PDB entry 8U7T | electron microscopy, 3.30 A resolution | chains B and C of the 7 polymer chains in the assembly

# Chain B
Molecule: Cell division control protein 48
From: Saccharomyces cerevisiae
Notes: EC 3.6.4.6
UniProtKB: P25694 (CDC48_YEAST); the construct lacks a stretch of the UniProt sequence, so the offset changes along the chain: 779-1218 = UniProt 1-440; 1219-1493 = UniProt 448-722; 1494-1581 = UniProt 748-835
Sequence (835 residues; each row starts with the number of its first residue; a row labelled like 1218A-1218G holds insertion residues (1218A, then the next letters in order)):
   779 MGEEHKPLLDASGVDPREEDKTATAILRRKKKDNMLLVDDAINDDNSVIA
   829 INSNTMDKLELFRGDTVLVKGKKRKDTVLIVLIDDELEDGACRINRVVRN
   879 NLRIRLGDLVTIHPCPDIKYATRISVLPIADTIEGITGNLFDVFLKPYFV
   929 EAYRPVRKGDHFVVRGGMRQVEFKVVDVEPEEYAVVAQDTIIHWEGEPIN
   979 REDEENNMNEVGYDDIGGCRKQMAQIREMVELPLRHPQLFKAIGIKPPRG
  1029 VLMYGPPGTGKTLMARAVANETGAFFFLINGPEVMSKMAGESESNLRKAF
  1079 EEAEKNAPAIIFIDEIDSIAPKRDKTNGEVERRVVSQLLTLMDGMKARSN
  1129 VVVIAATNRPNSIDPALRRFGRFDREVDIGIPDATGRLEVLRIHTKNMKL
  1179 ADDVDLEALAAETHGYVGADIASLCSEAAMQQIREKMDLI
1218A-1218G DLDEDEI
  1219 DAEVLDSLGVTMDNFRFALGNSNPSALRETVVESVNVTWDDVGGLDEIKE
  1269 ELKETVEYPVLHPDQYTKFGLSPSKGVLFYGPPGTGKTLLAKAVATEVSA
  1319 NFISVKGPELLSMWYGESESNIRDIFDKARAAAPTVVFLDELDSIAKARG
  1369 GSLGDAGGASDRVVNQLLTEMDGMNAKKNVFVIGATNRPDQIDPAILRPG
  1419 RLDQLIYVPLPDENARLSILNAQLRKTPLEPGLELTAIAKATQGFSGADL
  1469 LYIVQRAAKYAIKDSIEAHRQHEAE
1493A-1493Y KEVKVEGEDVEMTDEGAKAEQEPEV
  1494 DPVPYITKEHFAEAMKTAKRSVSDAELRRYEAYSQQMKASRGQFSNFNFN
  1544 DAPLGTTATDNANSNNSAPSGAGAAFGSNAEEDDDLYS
Unresolved in the structure: 779-988, 1218A-1218G, 1493A-1493Y, 1538-1581
Bound ions: Mg2+ site 1: Thr1040 (together with 08T); Mg2+ site 2: Thr1306 (together with 08T)
Ligand contacts:
  - 08T ([[[(2R,3S,4R,5R)-5-(6-aminopurin-9-yl)-3,4-bis(oxidanyl)oxolan-2-yl]methoxy-oxidanyl-phosphoryl]oxy-oxidanyl-phosphoryl]oxy-tris(fluoranyl)beryllium), molecule 1: Asp993, Gly995, Pro1034, Pro1035, Gly1036, Thr1037, Gly1038, Lys1039, Thr1040, Leu1041, Arg1044, Glu1093, Asn1136, Val1168, His1172, Gly1196, Ala1197
  - 08T, molecule 2: Asp1259, Val1260, Gly1261, Leu1263, Pro1301, Gly1302, Thr1303, Gly1304, Lys1305, Thr1306, Leu1307, Glu1359, Asn1405, Ile1437, Gln1441, Gly1465, Ala1466, Leu1469
  - 08T, molecule 3: Asp1390, Arg1416, Arg1419
Curated features (UniProtKB/Swiss-Prot):
  - binding site (ATP): Pro1035 to Leu1041, Asn1136, His1172, Gly1302 to Leu1307
  - modified residue: Ser1243 (Phosphoserine), Ser1290 (Phosphoserine), Thr1493M (Phosphothreonine), Ser1516 (Phosphoserine)
  - cross-link (Glycyl lysine isopeptide (Lys-Gly)): Lys1083 (interchain with G-Cter in ubiquitin), Lys1100 (interchain with G-Cter in ubiquitin), Lys1124 (interchain with G-Cter in ubiquitin), Lys1293 (interchain with G-Cter in ubiquitin), Lys1310 (interchain with G-Cter in ubiquitin), Lys1365 (interchain with G-Cter in ubiquitin), Lys1444 (interchain with G-Cter in ubiquitin)

# Chain C
Molecule: Cell division control protein 48
From: Saccharomyces cerevisiae
Notes: EC 3.6.4.6
UniProtKB: P25694 (CDC48_YEAST); the construct lacks a stretch of the UniProt sequence, so the offset changes along the chain: 1334-2055 = UniProt 1-722; 2056-2143 = UniProt 748-835
Sequence (835 residues; numbered 1334 to 2143 plus 25 insertion-coded residues; the number before each row is that of its first residue; a row labelled like 2055A-2055Y holds insertion residues (2055A, then the next letters in order)):
  1334 MGEEHKPLLDASGVDPREEDKTATAILRRKKKDNMLLVDDAINDDNSVIA
  1384 INSNTMDKLELFRGDTVLVKGKKRKDTVLIVLIDDELEDGACRINRVVRN
  1434 NLRIRLGDLVTIHPCPDIKYATRISVLPIADTIEGITGNLFDVFLKPYFV
  1484 EAYRPVRKGDHFVVRGGMRQVEFKVVDVEPEEYAVVAQDTIIHWEGEPIN
  1534 REDEENNMNEVGYDDIGGCRKQMAQIREMVELPLRHPQLFKAIGIKPPRG
  1584 VLMYGPPGTGKTLMARAVANETGAFFFLINGPEVMSKMAGESESNLRKAF
  1634 EEAEKNAPAIIFIDEIDSIAPKRDKTNGEVERRVVSQLLTLMDGMKARSN
  1684 VVVIAATNRPNSIDPALRRFGRFDREVDIGIPDATGRLEVLRIHTKNMKL
  1734 ADDVDLEALAAETHGYVGADIASLCSEAAMQQIREKMDLIDLDEDEIDAE
  1784 VLDSLGVTMDNFRFALGNSNPSALRETVVESVNVTWDDVGGLDEIKEELK
  1834 ETVEYPVLHPDQYTKFGLSPSKGVLFYGPPGTGKTLLAKAVATEVSANFI
  1884 SVKGPELLSMWYGESESNIRDIFDKARAAAPTVVFLDELDSIAKARGGSL
  1934 GDAGGASDRVVNQLLTEMDGMNAKKNVFVIGATNRPDQIDPAILRPGRLD
  1984 QLIYVPLPDENARLSILNAQLRKTPLEPGLELTAIAKATQGFSGADLLYI
  2034 VQRAAKYAIKDSIEAHRQHEAE
2055A-2055Y KEVKVEGEDVEMTDEGAKAEQEPEV
  2056 DPVPYITKEHFAEAMKTAKRSVSDAELRRYEAYSQQMKASRGQFSNFNFN
  2106 DAPLGTTATDNANSNNSAPSGAGAAFGSNAEEDDDLYS
Unresolved in the structure: 1334-1543, 2055A-2055Y, 2096-2143
Bound ions: Mg2+ site 1: Thr1595 (together with 08T); Mg2+ site 2: Thr1868 (together with 08T)
Ligand contacts:
  - 08T ([[[(2R,3S,4R,5R)-5-(6-aminopurin-9-yl)-3,4-bis(oxidanyl)oxolan-2-yl]methoxy-oxidanyl-phosphoryl]oxy-oxidanyl-phosphoryl]oxy-tris(fluoranyl)beryllium), molecule 1: Asp1548, Ile1549, Gly1550, Pro1589, Pro1590, Gly1591, Thr1592, Gly1593, Lys1594, Thr1595, Leu1596, Arg1599, Glu1648, Asn1691, Val1723, His1727, Val1750, Gly1751, Ala1752
  - 08T, molecule 2: Asp1676, Arg1702, Arg1705
  - 08T, molecule 3: Asp1821, Val1822, Gly1823, Pro1862, Pro1863, Gly1864, Thr1865, Gly1866, Lys1867, Thr1868, Leu1869, Lys1872, Glu1921, Asn1967, Ile1999, Gln2003, Gly2027, Ala2028, Leu2031
  - 08T, molecule 4: Asp1952, Arg1978, Arg1981
Curated features (UniProtKB/Swiss-Prot):
  - binding site (ATP): Pro1590 to Leu1596, Asn1691, His1727, Gly1864 to Leu1869
  - modified residue: Ser1805 (Phosphoserine), Ser1852 (Phosphoserine), Thr2055M (Phosphothreonine), Ser2078 (Phosphoserine)
  - cross-link (Glycyl lysine isopeptide (Lys-Gly)): Lys1638 (interchain with G-Cter in ubiquitin), Lys1655 (interchain with G-Cter in ubiquitin), Lys1679 (interchain with G-Cter in ubiquitin), Lys1855 (interchain with G-Cter in ubiquitin), Lys1872 (interchain with G-Cter in ubiquitin), Lys1927 (interchain with G-Cter in ubiquitin), Lys2006 (interchain with G-Cter in ubiquitin)

# How chain B and chain C interact
Pairs across the interface - 112 pairs, chain B then chain C:
  Gly1036(B) with Arg1702(C)
  Thr1040(B) with Gly1677(C); Met1678(C)
  Arg1044(B) with Gly1677(C), hydrogen bond (side chain-backbone); Met1678(C)
  Phe1054(B) with Met1678(C), hydrophobic
  Leu1056(B) with Met1678(C), hydrophobic
  Asn1058(B) with Thr1673(C)
  Pro1060(B) with Arg1630(C); Arg1666(C); Gln1670(C)
  Glu1061(B) with Arg1630(C)
  Met1063(B) with Gly1623(C); Arg1666(C), hydrogen bond
  Ser1064(B) with Ala1622(C)
  Lys1065(B) with Met1621(C); Ala1622(C); Glu1624(C), salt bridge
  Glu1093(B) with Arg1656(C), salt bridge; Thr1673(C)
  Asp1095(B) with Arg1656(C), salt bridge
  Ser1096(B) with Arg1666(C); Ser1669(C)
  Thr1104(B) with Glu1662(C), hydrogen bond
  Arg1137(B) with Arg1656(C); Arg1665(C)
  Asn1175(B) with Gly1577(C), hydrogen bond (side chain-backbone)
  Met1176(B) with Ile1576(C)
  Lys1177(B) with Ala1575(C), hydrogen bond (side chain-backbone); Ile1576(C)
  Ala1197(B) with Arg1702(C); Phe1703(C)
  Ala1200(B) with Phe1703(C), hydrophobic
  Ser1201(B) with Phe1703(C)
  Ser1204(B) with Lys1579(C); Pro1581(C)
  Glu1205(B) with Arg1708(C), salt bridge
  Ala1207(B) with Ile1576(C); Ile1578(C), hydrophobic
  Met1208(B) with Phe1573(C), hydrophobic; Pro1580(C), hydrophobic; Pro1581(C)
  Ile1211(B) with Leu1572(C), hydrophobic; Ile1576(C), hydrophobic
  Arg1212(B) with Glu1561(C), salt bridge
  Met1215(B) with Leu1572(C), hydrophobic
  Leu1223(B) with Gln1571(C); Ala1575(C), hydrophobic
  Val1228(B) with Ile1576(C), hydrophobic
  Arg1246(B) with Arg1701(C), hydrogen bond (side chain-backbone); Glu1709(C), salt bridge
  Glu1247(B) with Lys1655(C), salt bridge; Asn1694(C); Arg1701(C), salt bridge
  Val1253(B) with Met1954(C), hydrophobic
  Pro1301(B) with Ala1975(C), hydrophobic; Arg1978(C)
  Gly1302(B) with Arg1978(C)
  Thr1306(B) with Gly1953(C)
  Lys1310(B) with Gly1953(C); Met1954(C)
  Ser1322(B) with Met1954(C)
  Lys1324(B) with Gln1946(C); Thr1949(C), hydrogen bond (side chain-backbone); Glu1950(C), salt bridge
  Pro1326(B) with Glu1899(C); Arg1942(C); Gln1946(C)
  Glu1327(B) with Arg1903(C)
  Leu1329(B) with Tyr1895(C); Arg1942(C)
  Ser1330(B) with Tyr1895(C)
  Met1331(B) with Trp1894(C), hydrophobic; Tyr1895(C)
  Ser1338(B) with Lys1658(C)
  Asp1358(B) with Thr1949(C); Met1954(C)
  Glu1359(B) with Thr1949(C)
  Asp1361(B) with Asn1945(C), hydrogen bond
  Ser1362(B) with Arg1942(C); Asn1945(C)
  Lys1365(B) with Gly1938(C), hydrogen bond (side chain-backbone); Arg1942(C)
  Gly1372(B) with Ala1936(C); Gly1937(C), hydrogen bond (backbone-backbone)
  Ala1374(B) with Tyr1895(C), hydrophobic
  Ser1378(B) with Tyr1895(C)
  Asn1405(B) with Arg1929(C), hydrogen bond
  Arg1406(B) with Arg1929(C), hydrogen bond (side chain-backbone)
  Gln1409(B) with Gly1930(C)
  Thr1445(B) with Phe1849(C); Leu1851(C)
  Ala1466(B) with Pro1979(C)
  Tyr1470(B) with Pro1979(C), hydrophobic
  Val1472(B) with Leu1851(C), hydrophobic
  Gln1473(B) with Leu1851(C); Ser1852(C), hydrogen bond (side chain-backbone)
  Arg1474(B) with Gln1984(C), hydrogen bond
  Ala1476(B) with Leu1851(C), hydrophobic
  Lys1477(B) with Glu1834(C), salt bridge
  Ala1479(B) with Phe1849(C), hydrophobic
  Ile1480(B) with Tyr1838(C), hydrophobic; Gln1845(C); Phe1849(C), hydrophobic
  Lys1481(B) with Tyr1838(C)
  Ile1484(B) with Tyr1838(C); His1842(C)
  Val1496(B) with Lys1848(C)
  Arg1513(B) with Ser2095(C)
  Ser1514(B) with Arg1978(C); Pro1979(C)
  Glu1519(B) with Pro1974(C)
Also at the interface, not in a pair above, chain B (94 interface residues in all): Pro1035, Ala1047, Gly1059, Phe1090, Asp1092, Pro1099, Gln1210, Ser1243, Val1250, Glu1251, Glu1335, Asp1342, Asp1373, Ala1377, Lys1444, Pro1446, Asp1467, Ser1483, Tyr1498, Ile1499, Lys1512
Also at the interface, not in a pair above, chain C (83 interface residues in all): Leu1565, Glu1626, Asp1657, Lys1679, Pro1693, Ile1696, Asp1707, Glu1831, Tyr1846, Thr1847, Gly1850, Pro1853, Gly1896, Glu1897, Asp1935, Asp1941, Leu1948, Ala1956, Met2092, Lys2093

# Summary
Chain B and chain C form an interface of 94 and 83 residues respectively, with 14 hydrogen bonds and 10 salt
bridges. Polar contacts include Lys1065(B)-Glu1624(C), Glu1093(B)-Arg1656(C) and Asp1095(B)-Arg1656(C). 2
compound 08T molecules are bound between chain B and chain C.
Chain B and chain C are both Cell division control protein 48 (Saccharomyces cerevisiae); the structure,
Substrate-bound Cdc48, Class 1, was determined by electron microscopy, deposited together with 8U8I, 8U9C,
8U9P, 8U9Q, 8U9Z, 8UA0 and 3 further entries.
